PDB entry 2PLK | X-ray diffraction, 2.14 A resolution | chains A and B

Chain A (and B):
Name: lysine/ornithine decarboxylase
Source organism: Vibrio vulnificus
Notes: EC 4.1.1.18, 4.1.1.17; chain B of this document is another copy of the same molecule, construct and numbering; everything in this record applies to it too
UniProt: Q8D594 (Q8D594_VIBVU); numbering as in UniProt (aligned over 1-399)
Amino-acid sequence (419 residues; each row starts with the number of its first residue; numbers below 1 keep their minus sign (Met-19 is residue -19)):
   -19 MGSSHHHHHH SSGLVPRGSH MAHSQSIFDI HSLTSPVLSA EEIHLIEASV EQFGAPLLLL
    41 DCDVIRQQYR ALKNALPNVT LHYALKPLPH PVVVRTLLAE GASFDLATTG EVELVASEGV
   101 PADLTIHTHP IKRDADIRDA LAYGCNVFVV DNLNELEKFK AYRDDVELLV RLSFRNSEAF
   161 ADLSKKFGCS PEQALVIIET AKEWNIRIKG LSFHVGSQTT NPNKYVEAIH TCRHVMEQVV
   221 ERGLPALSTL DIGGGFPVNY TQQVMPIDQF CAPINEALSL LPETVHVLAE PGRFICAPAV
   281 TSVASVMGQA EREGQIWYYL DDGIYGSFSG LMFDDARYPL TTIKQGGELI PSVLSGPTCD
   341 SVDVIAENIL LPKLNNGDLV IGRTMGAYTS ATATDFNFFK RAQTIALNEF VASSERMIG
Not modelled in the structure: -19 to 3, 11-17, 155-164, 391-399 (chain B: -19 to 16, 155-163, 390-399)
Construct notes: expression tag (-19 to 0)
Small-molecule neighbours:
  - P3D ((4-{(E)-[(5-aminopentyl)imino]methyl}-5-hydroxy-6-methylpyridin-3-yl)methyl dihydrogen phosphate), molecule 1: Ala64, Lys66, Pro67, Asp85, Thr108, Arg151, His194, Ser197, Gln198, Gly234, Gly235, Phe236, Glu270, Pro271, Gly272, Arg273, Phe313, Asp314, Tyr368
  - P3D, molecule 2: Tyr305, Cys339, Asp340

Interface between chain A and chain B:
Residue-residue contacts (117; chain A residue first):
  Lys66(A) with Cys339(B); Asp340(B); Phe376(B); Asn377(B)
  Pro69(A) with Phe378(B), hydrophobic
  Ala87(A) with Asn377(B)
  Thr88(A) with Asn377(B), hydrogen bond (side chain-backbone); Phe378(B); Phe379(B)
  Gly90(A) with Phe378(B)
  Glu91(A) with Asn377(B); Phe378(B)
  His109(A) with Pro337(B), hydrogen bond (side chain-backbone); Cys339(B); Phe379(B)
  Ile111(A) with Met287(B); Gly288(B); Tyr299(B), hydrophobic
  Lys112(A) with Met287(B)
  Arg113(A) with Met287(B); Phe379(B)
  Asn132(A) with Gln289(B), hydrogen bond (side chain-backbone); Ala290(B)
  Asn134(A) with Gln289(B); Asn356(B), hydrogen bond
  Lys138(A) with Met287(B), hydrogen bond (side chain-backbone); Gly288(B); Asn356(B)
  Ser153(A) with Arg292(B)
  Lys165(A) with Arg292(B), hydrogen bond (backbone-side chain); Trp297(B); Ser341(B), hydrogen bond (side chain-backbone); Val344(B)
  Lys166(A) with Arg292(B), hydrogen bond (backbone-side chain); Trp297(B); Tyr299(B), hydrogen bond (backbone-side chain); Ser335(B), hydrogen bond; Gly336(B); Thr338(B), hydrogen bond (side chain-backbone); Asp340(B), hydrogen bond (side chain-backbone); Asp343(B), hydrogen bond (side chain-backbone)
  Phe167(A) with Arg292(B), hydrogen bond (backbone-side chain); Tyr299(B), hydrophobic; Cys339(B)
  Gly168(A) with Arg292(B), hydrogen bond (backbone-side chain)
  Met287(A) with Ile111(B); Lys112(B); Arg113(B); Lys138(B), hydrogen bond (backbone-side chain)
  Gly288(A) with Ile111(B); Lys138(B)
  Gln289(A) with Asn132(B), hydrogen bond (backbone-side chain); Asn134(B)
  Ala290(A) with Asn132(B)
  Arg292(A) with Ser153(B); Lys165(B), hydrogen bond (side chain-backbone); Lys166(B), hydrogen bond (side chain-backbone); Phe167(B); Gly168(B), hydrogen bond (side chain-backbone)
  Glu293(A) with Lys165(B)
  Trp297(A) with Lys165(B); Lys166(B)
  Tyr299(A) with Ile111(B), hydrophobic; Lys166(B), hydrogen bond (side chain-backbone); Phe167(B), hydrophobic
  Ile304(A) with Phe313(B)
  Tyr305(A) with Phe313(B), hydrophobic; Thr372(B)
  Met312(A) with Met312(B), hydrophobic; Phe313(B), hydrophobic
  Phe313(A) with Ile304(B); Tyr305(B); Met312(B), hydrophobic; Phe313(B), hydrophobic; Val342(B)
  Ser335(A) with Lys166(B), hydrogen bond
  Gly336(A) with Lys166(B), hydrogen bond (backbone-side chain)
  Pro337(A) with His109(B), hydrogen bond (backbone-side chain)
  Thr338(A) with Lys166(B), hydrogen bond (backbone-side chain)
  Cys339(A) with Lys66(B); His109(B); Phe167(B), hydrophobic
  Asp340(A) with Lys166(B), hydrogen bond (backbone-side chain)
  Ser341(A) with Ser164(B), hydrogen bond (side chain-backbone); Lys166(B)
  Asp343(A) with Lys166(B), hydrogen bond (backbone-side chain)
  Asn356(A) with Asn134(B), hydrogen bond; Lys138(B)
  Tyr368(A) with Phe376(B), hydrophobic
  Ala371(A) with Asp375(B); Phe376(B), hydrogen bond (backbone-backbone)
  Thr372(A) with Tyr305(B); Thr374(B); Phe376(B)
  Ala373(A) with Thr374(B)
  Thr374(A) with Thr372(B); Ala373(B)
  Asp375(A) with Arg381(B), salt bridge
  Phe376(A) with Lys66(B); Tyr368(B), hydrophobic; Ala371(B); Thr372(B)
  Asn377(A) with Lys66(B); Ala87(B); Thr88(B), hydrogen bond (backbone-side chain); Glu91(B)
  Phe378(A) with Pro69(B), hydrophobic; Thr88(B); Gly90(B); Glu91(B); Leu94(B), hydrophobic
  Phe379(A) with Thr88(B); His109(B); Arg113(B)
  Lys380(A) with Arg113(B)
  Arg381(A) with Asp375(B), salt bridge; Arg381(B)
Other interface residues (no listed pair), chain A (57 interface residues in all): Glu93, Leu94, Glu291, Gln295, Asp301, Val342
Other interface residues (no listed pair), chain B (59 interface residues in all): Ala35, Pro110, Asp131, Gln173, Asp301, Lys380

In short:
57 residues of chain A face 59 of chain B across their interface, with 31 hydrogen bonds and 2 salt bridges.
Polar pairs include Asp375(A)-Arg381(B), Thr88(A)-Asn377(B) and His109(A)-Pro337(B). Ligands of chain A:
compound P3D.
Both chains are lysine/ornithine decarboxylase (Vibrio vulnificus). Entry 2PLK (Crystal structure of
lysine/ornithine decarboxylase complexed with cadaverine from Vibrio vulnificus) was determined by X-ray
diffraction (same publication as 2PLJ).
